Entry 2OPZ (X-ray diffraction, 3.00 A resolution); this record covers chains A and C of the 4 polymer chains in the assembly.

# Chain A (and C)
Name: Baculoviral IAP repeat-containing protein 4
From: Homo sapiens
Notes: chain C of this document is another copy of the same molecule, construct and numbering; everything in this record applies to it too
UniProtKB: P98170 (BIRC4_HUMAN); numbering as in UniProt (aligned over 249-357)
Sequence (109 residues; each row starts with the number of its first residue):
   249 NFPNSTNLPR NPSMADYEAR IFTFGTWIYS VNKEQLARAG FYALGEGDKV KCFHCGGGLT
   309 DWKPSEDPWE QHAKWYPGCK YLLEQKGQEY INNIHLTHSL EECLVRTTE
Ion coordination: Zn2+: Cys-300, Cys-303, His-320, Cys-327

# How chain A and chain C interact
Contacting residue pairs (12):
  Glu-337(A) / Glu-337(C)
  Glu-337(A) / Asn-341(C)  hydrogen bond (backbone-side chain)
  Asn-341(A) / Glu-337(C)
  Asn-341(A) / Asn-341(C)
  Asn-341(A) / Leu-344(C)
  Leu-344(A) / Thr-345(C)
  Thr-345(A) / Leu-344(C)
  Ser-347(A) / Leu-348(C)
  Leu-348(A) / Ser-347(C)
  Cys-351(A) / Cys-351(C)  disulfide
  Cys-351(A) / Leu-352(C)  hydrophobic
  Leu-352(A) / Cys-351(C)
Also at the interface, not in a pair above, chain A (10 interface residues in all): Tyr-338, Asn-340
Also at the interface, not in a pair above, chain C (11 interface residues in all): Tyr-338, Asn-340, Arg-354
Inter-chain disulfides: Cys-351(A)/Cys-351(C)

# In short
10 residues of chain A face 11 of chain C across their interface, with 1 disulfide bond and 1 hydrogen bond.
The hydrogen-bonded pair is Glu-337(A)/Asn-341(C). Cys-300(A), Cys-303(A), His-320(A) and Cys-327(A)
coordinate Zn2+.
Chain A and chain C are both Baculoviral IAP repeat-containing protein 4 (Homo sapiens); the structure, AVPF
bound to BIR3-XIAP, was determined by X-ray diffraction, deposited together with 2OPY.
